PDB entry 1QI5 | X-ray diffraction, 2.00 A resolution | chain A

Chain A:
Molecule: Protein (exo-maltotetraohydrolase)
Source organism: Pseudomonas stutzeri
Notes: EC 3.2.1.60
UniProt: P13507 (AMT4_PSEST); aligned to UniProt positions 22-439 over residues 1-418 (the alignment contains insertions or deletions, so no single offset holds)
Sequence (429 residues; row label = number of the first residue in the row):
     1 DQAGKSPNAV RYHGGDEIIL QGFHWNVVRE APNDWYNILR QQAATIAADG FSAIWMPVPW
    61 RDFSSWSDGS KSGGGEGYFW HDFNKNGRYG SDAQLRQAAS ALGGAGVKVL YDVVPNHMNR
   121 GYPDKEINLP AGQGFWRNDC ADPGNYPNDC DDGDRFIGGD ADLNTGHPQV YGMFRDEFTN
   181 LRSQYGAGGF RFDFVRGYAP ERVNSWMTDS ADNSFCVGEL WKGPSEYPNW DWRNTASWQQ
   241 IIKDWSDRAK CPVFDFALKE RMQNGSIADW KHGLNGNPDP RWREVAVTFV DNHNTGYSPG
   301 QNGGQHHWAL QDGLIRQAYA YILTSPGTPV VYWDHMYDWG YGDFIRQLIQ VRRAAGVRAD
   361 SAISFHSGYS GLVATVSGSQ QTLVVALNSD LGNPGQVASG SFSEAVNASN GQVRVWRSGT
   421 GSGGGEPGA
Unresolved in the structure: 419-429
Cystine bridges: C140-C150, C216-C251
Sequence notes: engineered mutation N294 (Asp315 in P13507)
Bound ions: Ca2+ site 1: D1, Q2, H13, D16, E17; Ca2+ site 2: N116, D151, D154, D162, G197
UniProt features mapped onto this chain:
  - active site: D193 (Nucleophile), E219 (Proton donor)
  - binding site (Ca(2+)): D1, Q2, H13, D16, E17, N116, D151, D154, D162, G197
  - binding site (substrate): Y78, F79, H117, F156 to D160, R191, R196, G197, H293, Q305

Overview:
The Ca2+ site 1 is built by D1, Q2, H13, D16 and E17. N116, D151, D154, D162 and G197 coordinate Ca2+ site 2.
From UniProt: active-site residues D193 and E219, 10 Ca2+-binding residues and 13 substrate-binding residues.
Chain A is Protein (exo-maltotetraohydrolase) (Pseudomonas stutzeri); the structure, Mutant (D294N)
maltotetraose-forming exo-amylase in complex with maltotetraose, was determined by X-ray diffraction together
with 1QI3, 1QI4 and 1QPK from the same study.
